2GTT - chains L and X of the 24 polymer chains in the assembly; structure by X-ray diffraction, 3.49 A resolution.

# Chain L
Name: Nucleoprotein
From: Lyssavirus rabies
UniProt: A8VR20 (A8VR20_9RHAB); residue numbers follow UniProt; this construct covers 1-450
Amino-acid sequence (450 residues; numbered 1 to 450; the number before each row is that of its first residue):
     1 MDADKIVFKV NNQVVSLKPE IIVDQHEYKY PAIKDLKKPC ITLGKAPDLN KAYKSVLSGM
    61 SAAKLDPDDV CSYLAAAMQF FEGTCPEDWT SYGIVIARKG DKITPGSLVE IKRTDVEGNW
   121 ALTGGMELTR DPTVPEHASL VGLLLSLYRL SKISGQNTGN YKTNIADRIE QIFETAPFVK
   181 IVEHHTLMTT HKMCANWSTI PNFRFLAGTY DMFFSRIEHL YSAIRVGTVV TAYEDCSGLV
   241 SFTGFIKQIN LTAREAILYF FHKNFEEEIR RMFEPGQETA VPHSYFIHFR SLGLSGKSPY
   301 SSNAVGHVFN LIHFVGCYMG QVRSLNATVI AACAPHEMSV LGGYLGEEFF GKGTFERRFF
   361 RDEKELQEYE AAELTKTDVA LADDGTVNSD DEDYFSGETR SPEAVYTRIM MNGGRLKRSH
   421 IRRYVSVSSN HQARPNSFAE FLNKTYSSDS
Unresolved in the structure: 1-4, 373-397, 449-450

# Chain X
Molecule: 99-nt RNA strand
Sequence (99 nucleotides; each row starts with the number of its first residue):
     1 CCACCAACCC CACACACCCC CCCACCCCCA CCCACCACAC AAAACCCCCA AAACCCCCCC
    61 AACCCCCAAA CCCCACCAAC CCCACCAACC CCACAAACC

# How chain L and chain X interact
Pairs across the interface (45):
  Arg-149(L) / A3(X)  salt bridge to the phosphate
  Arg-149(L) / C4(X)  salt bridge to the phosphate
  Asn-157(L) / C1(X)  base contact
  Thr-158(L) / C1(X)  phosphate contact
  Tyr-161(L) / C1(X)  sugar contact
  Tyr-161(L) / C2(X)  sugar contact
  Tyr-161(L) / A3(X)  hydrogen bond to the phosphate
  Ile-165(L) / A3(X)  phosphate contact
  Arg-168(L) / A3(X)  salt bridge to the phosphate
  Arg-168(L) / C4(X)  salt bridge to the phosphate
  Arg-204(L) / A96(X)  sugar contact
  Glu-218(L) / C5(X)  hydrogen bond to the sugar
  Ser-222(L) / C4(X)  sugar contact
  Ser-222(L) / C5(X)  base contact
  Ala-223(L) / C4(X)  base contact
  Arg-225(L) / C4(X)  sugar contact
  Arg-225(L) / C5(X)  sugar contact
  Val-226(L) / C4(X)  hydrogen bond to the sugar
  Val-229(L) / A3(X)  base contact
  Val-230(L) / A3(X)  base contact
  Ala-232(L) / A3(X)  base contact
  Asp-235(L) / A96(X)  hydrogen bond to the sugar
  Asp-235(L) / A97(X)  phosphate contact
  Asp-235(L) / C98(X)  phosphate contact
  Cys-236(L) / C98(X)  phosphate contact
  Ser-237(L) / C98(X)  hydrogen bond to the phosphate
  Arg-290(L) / A96(X)  hydrogen bond to the phosphate
  Arg-290(L) / A97(X)  salt bridge to the phosphate
  Lys-297(L) / A96(X)  phosphate contact
  Lys-297(L) / A97(X)  phosphate contact
  Ser-298(L) / A97(X)  hydrogen bond to the phosphate
  Ser-301(L) / A97(X)  sugar contact
  Ser-301(L) / C98(X)  phosphate contact
  Ser-302(L) / C98(X)  hydrogen bond to the phosphate
  Asn-303(L) / C98(X)  base contact
  Phe-309(L) / C99(X)  phosphate contact
  Arg-323(L) / C99(X)  salt bridge to the phosphate
  Asn-326(L) / C99(X)  sugar contact
  Ala-327(L) / C99(X)  phosphate contact
  Thr-328(L) / C98(X)  sugar contact
  Thr-328(L) / C99(X)  phosphate contact
  Arg-434(L) / C1(X)  base contact
  Arg-434(L) / C2(X)  salt bridge to the phosphate
  Arg-434(L) / C99(X)  hydrogen bond to the phosphate
  Pro-435(L) / C1(X)  base contact
Other interface residues (no listed pair), chain L (35 interface residues in all): Ile-153, Gln-156, Ile-172, Thr-199
Other interface residues (no listed pair), chain X (10 interface residues in all): A95

# In short
The interface between chain L and chain X involves 35 residues on one side and 10 on the other, with 9
hydrogen bonds and 7 salt bridges. Among the polar pairs are Glu-218(L)/C5(X), Val-226(L)/C4(X) and
Asp-235(L)/A96(X).
Here chain L is Nucleoprotein (Lyssavirus rabies) and chain X is a 99-nt RNA strand. Entry 2GTT (Crystal
structure of the rabies virus nucleoprotein-RNA complex) was determined by X-ray diffraction.
